PDB entry 4B7O | X-ray diffraction, 2.32 A resolution | chain A

Chain A:
Molecule: Iron-regulated outer membrane protein
Organism: Neisseria meningitidis
Reference sequence: Q841A2 (Q841A2_NEIME); residues 52-723 here correspond to UniProt positions 1-672 (UniProt number = residue number - 51)
Chain sequence (745 residues; row label = number of the first residue in the row):
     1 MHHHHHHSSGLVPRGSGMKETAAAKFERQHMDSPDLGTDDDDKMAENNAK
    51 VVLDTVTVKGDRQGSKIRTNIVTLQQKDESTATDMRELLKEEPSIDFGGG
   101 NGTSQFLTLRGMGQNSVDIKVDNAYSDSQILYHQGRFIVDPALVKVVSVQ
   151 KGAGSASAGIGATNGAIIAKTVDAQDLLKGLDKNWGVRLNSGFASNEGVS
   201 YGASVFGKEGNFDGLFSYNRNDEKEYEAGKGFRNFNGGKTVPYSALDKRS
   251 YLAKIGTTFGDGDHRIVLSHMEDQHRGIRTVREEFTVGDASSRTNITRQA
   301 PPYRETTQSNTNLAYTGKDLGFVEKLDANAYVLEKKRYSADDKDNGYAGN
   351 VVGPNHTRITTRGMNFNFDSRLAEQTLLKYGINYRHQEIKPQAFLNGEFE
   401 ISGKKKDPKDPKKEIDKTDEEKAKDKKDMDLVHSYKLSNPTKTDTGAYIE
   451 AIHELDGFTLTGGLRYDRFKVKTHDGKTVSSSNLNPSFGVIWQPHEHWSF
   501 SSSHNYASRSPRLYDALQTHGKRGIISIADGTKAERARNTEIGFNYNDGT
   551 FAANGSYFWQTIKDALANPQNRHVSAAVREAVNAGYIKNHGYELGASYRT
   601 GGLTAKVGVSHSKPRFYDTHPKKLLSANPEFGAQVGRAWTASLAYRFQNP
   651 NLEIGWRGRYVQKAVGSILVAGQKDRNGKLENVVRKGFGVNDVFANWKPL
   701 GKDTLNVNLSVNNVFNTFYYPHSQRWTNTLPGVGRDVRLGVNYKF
Disordered / not traced: 1-60, 288-301, 403-417, 572-576, 677-678
Construct notes: expression tag (1-51, 724-745)
From the paper describing this entry:
  - conformationally variable residues (order/disorder transition): Asp61

In short:
From the paper: conformational variability at Asp61.
Chain A is Iron-regulated outer membrane protein (Neisseria meningitidis); the structure, THE FrpB IRON
TRANSPORTER FROM NEISSERIA MENINGITIDIS (F5-1 VARIANT) APOPROTEIN FORM, was determined by X-ray diffraction,
deposited together with 4AIP and 4AIQ.
